PDB entry 1AMI | X-ray diffraction, 2.00 A resolution | chain A

[Chain A]
Molecule: Aconitase
Organism: Bos taurus
Notes: EC 4.2.1.3
UniProtKB: P20004 (ACON_BOVIN); residues 1-751 here correspond to UniProt positions 28-778 (UniProt number = residue number + 27)
Sequence (754 residues; each row starts with the number of its first residue):
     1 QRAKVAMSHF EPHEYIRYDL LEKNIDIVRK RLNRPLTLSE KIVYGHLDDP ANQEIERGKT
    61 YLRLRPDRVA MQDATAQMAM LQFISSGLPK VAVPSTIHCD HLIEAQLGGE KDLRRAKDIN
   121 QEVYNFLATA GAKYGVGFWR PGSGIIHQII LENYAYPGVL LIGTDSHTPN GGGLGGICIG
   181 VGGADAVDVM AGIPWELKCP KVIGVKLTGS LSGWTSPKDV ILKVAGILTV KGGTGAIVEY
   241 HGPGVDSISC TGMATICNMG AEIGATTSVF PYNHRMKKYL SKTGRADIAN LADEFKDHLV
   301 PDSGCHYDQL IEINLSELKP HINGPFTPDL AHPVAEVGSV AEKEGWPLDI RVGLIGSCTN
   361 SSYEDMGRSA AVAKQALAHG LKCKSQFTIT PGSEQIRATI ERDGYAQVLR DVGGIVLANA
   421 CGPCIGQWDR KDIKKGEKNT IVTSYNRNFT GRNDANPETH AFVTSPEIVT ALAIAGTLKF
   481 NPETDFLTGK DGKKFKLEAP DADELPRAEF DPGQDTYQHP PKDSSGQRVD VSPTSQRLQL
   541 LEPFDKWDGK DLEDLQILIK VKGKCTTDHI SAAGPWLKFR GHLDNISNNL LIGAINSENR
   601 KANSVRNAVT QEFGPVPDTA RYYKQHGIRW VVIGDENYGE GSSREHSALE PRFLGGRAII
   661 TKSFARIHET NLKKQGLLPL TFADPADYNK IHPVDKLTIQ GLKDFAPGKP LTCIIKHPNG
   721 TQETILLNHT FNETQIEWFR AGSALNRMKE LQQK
Not modelled in the structure: 1
Construct notes: conflict His13 (Asn40 in P20004), Asp26 (Asn53 in P20004), Gln72 (Arg99 in P20004), Met190 (Thr217 in P20004), Lys382 (Gln409 in P20004), Val408 (Ile435 in P20004), Arg528 (Gln555 in P20004), Lys550 (Arg577 in P20004), Ser597 (Val624 in P20004), Arg600 (Gly627 in P20004), Gln625 (Lys652 in P20004), Ser647 (Ala674 in P20004), Phe653 (His680 in P20004), Gln700 (Lys727 in P20004); insertion (752)
Metal / ion sites: 4Fe-4S cluster Fe: Cys358, Cys421, Cys424 (together with alpha-methylisocitric acid)
Residues lining bound ligands:
  - alpha-methylisocitric acid (MIC): Gln72, Ala74, Thr75, His101, Asp165, Ser166, His167, Ile425, Arg447, Arg452, Arg580, Ser642, Ser643, Arg644
  - 4Fe-4S cluster (SF4): His101, Ile145, Ile146, His147, Asp165, His167, Ser357, Cys358, Cys421, Cys424, Ile425, Asn446, Arg452
Swiss-Prot annotation at these positions:
  - binding site (substrate): Gln72, Asp165 to His167, Arg447, Arg452, Arg580, Ser643, Arg644
  - binding site ([4Fe-4S] cluster): Cys358, Cys421, Cys424
  - modified residue: Lys4 (N6-succinyllysine), Lys23 (N6-acetyllysine), Lys111 (N6-acetyllysine), Lys117 (N6-acetyllysine), Lys206 (N6-acetyllysine), Lys384 (N6-succinyllysine), Lys490 (N6-acetyllysine), Lys496 (N6-acetyllysine), Lys522 (N6-succinyllysine), Ser532 (Phosphoserine), Lys546 (N6-acetyllysine), Lys564 (N6-succinyllysine), Lys578 (N6-acetyllysine), Lys601 (N6-succinyllysine), Ser643 (Phosphoserine), Lys662 (N6-succinyllysine), Lys696 (N6-acetyllysine), Lys703 (N6-acetyllysine), Lys709 (N6-acetyllysine), Lys716 (N6-acetyllysine)

[Overview]
Chain A binds 4Fe-4S cluster and alpha-methylisocitric acid. The 4Fe-4S cluster Fe site is built by Cys358,
Cys421 and Cys424. From UniProt: 9 substrate-binding residues and 3 [4Fe-4S] cluster-binding residues.
Chain A is Aconitase (Bos taurus); the structure, Steric and conformational features of the aconitase
mechanism, was determined by X-ray diffraction together with 1AMJ from the same study.
